PDB entry 9FZY | electron microscopy, 2.71 A resolution | chains B and C of the 6 polymer chains in the assembly

# Chain B (and C)
Protein: Carbon monoxide dehydrogenase/acetyl-CoA synthase beta subunit
Organism: Clostridium autoethanogenum DSM 10061
Notes: EC 1.2.7.4; chain C of this document is another copy of the same molecule, construct and numbering; everything in this record applies to it too
Chain sequence (630 residues; row label = number of the first residue in the row):
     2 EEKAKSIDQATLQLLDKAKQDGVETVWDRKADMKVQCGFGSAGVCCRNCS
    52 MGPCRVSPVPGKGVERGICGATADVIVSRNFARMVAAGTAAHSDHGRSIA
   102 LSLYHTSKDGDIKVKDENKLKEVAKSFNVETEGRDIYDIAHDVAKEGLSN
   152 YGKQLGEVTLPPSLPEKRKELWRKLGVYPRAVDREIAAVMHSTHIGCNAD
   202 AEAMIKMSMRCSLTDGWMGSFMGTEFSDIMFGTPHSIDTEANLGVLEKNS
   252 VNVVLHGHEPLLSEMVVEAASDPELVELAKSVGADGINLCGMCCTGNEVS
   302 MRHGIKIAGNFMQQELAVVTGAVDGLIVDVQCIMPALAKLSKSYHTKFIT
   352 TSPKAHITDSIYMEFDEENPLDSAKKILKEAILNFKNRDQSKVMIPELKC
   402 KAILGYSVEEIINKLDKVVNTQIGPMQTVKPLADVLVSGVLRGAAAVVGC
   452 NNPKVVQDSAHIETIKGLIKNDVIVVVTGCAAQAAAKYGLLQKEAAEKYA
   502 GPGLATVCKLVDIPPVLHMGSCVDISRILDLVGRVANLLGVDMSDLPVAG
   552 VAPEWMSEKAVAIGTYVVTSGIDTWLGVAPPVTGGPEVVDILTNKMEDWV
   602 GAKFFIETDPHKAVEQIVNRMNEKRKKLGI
Disordered / not traced: 2-3
Bound ions: 4Fe-4S cluster Fe site 1: Cys-38, Cys-46 (shared with Cys-38(C), Cys-46(C) of chain C); 4Fe-4S cluster Fe site 2: Cys-47, Cys-50, Cys-55, Cys-70; Fe(3)-Ni(1)-S(4) cluster Fe: His-259, Cys-295, Cys-333, Cys-451, Cys-481, Cys-523
Small-molecule neighbours:
  - Fe(3)-Ni(1)-S(4) cluster (RQM): His-259, Cys-294, Cys-295, Phe-312, Cys-333, Gly-450, Cys-451, Gly-480, Cys-481, Cys-523, Met-557, Ser-558, Lys-560
  - 4Fe-4S cluster (SF4), molecule 1: Cys-38, Phe-40, Gly-41, Cys-46, Arg-48, Arg-56
  - 4Fe-4S cluster (SF4), molecule 2: Cys-47, Arg-48, Asn-49, Cys-50, Met-52, Gly-53, Cys-55, Gly-68, Ile-69, Cys-70, Ala-72, Ile-77, Arg-80, Ile-196

# Interface between chain B and chain C
Pairs across the interface (171):
  Glu-25(B) / Arg-67(C)
  Val-27(B) / Ile-69(C)  hydrophobic
  Arg-30(B) / Gly-68(C)  hydrogen bond (side chain-backbone)
  Arg-30(B) / Ile-69(C)  hydrogen bond (side chain-backbone)
  Arg-30(B) / Cys-70(C)
  Arg-30(B) / Gly-71(C)
  Lys-31(B) / Ile-69(C)
  Asp-33(B) / Val-65(C)
  Met-34(B) / Cys-55(C)  hydrophobic
  Met-34(B) / Arg-56(C)
  Met-34(B) / Val-65(C)  hydrophobic
  Met-34(B) / Arg-67(C)
  Met-34(B) / Gly-68(C)
  Val-36(B) / Arg-56(C)
  Gln-37(B) / Met-52(C)  hydrogen bond (side chain-backbone)
  Gln-37(B) / Gly-53(C)
  Gln-37(B) / Pro-54(C)  hydrogen bond (side chain-backbone)
  Gln-37(B) / Ile-69(C)
  Cys-38(B) / Pro-54(C)
  Cys-38(B) / Arg-56(C)
  Gly-41(B) / Arg-48(C)
  Gly-41(B) / Pro-54(C)
  Ser-42(B) / Pro-54(C)
  Cys-46(B) / Arg-48(C)  hydrogen bond
  Arg-48(B) / Gly-41(C)
  Arg-48(B) / Cys-46(C)  hydrogen bond
  Arg-48(B) / Arg-48(C)
  Asn-49(B) / Glu-559(C)
  Cys-50(B) / Met-557(C)
  Ser-51(B) / Asn-453(C)  hydrogen bond (backbone-side chain)
  Ser-51(B) / Lys-455(C)  hydrogen bond (backbone-side chain)
  Ser-51(B) / Trp-556(C)  hydrogen bond (side chain-backbone)
  Ser-51(B) / Met-557(C)  hydrogen bond (backbone-backbone)
  Met-52(B) / Gln-37(C)  hydrogen bond (backbone-side chain)
  Met-52(B) / Phe-312(C)  hydrophobic
  Met-52(B) / Asn-453(C)
  Met-52(B) / Pro-454(C)
  Met-52(B) / Lys-455(C)
  Met-52(B) / Met-557(C)  hydrophobic
  Gly-53(B) / Gln-37(C)
  Gly-53(B) / Lys-455(C)  hydrogen bond (backbone-side chain)
  Pro-54(B) / Gln-37(C)  hydrogen bond (backbone-side chain)
  Pro-54(B) / Cys-38(C)
  Pro-54(B) / Gly-41(C)
  Pro-54(B) / Ser-42(C)
  Cys-55(B) / Met-34(C)  hydrophobic
  Arg-56(B) / Met-34(C)
  Arg-56(B) / Val-36(C)
  Arg-56(B) / Cys-38(C)
  Val-65(B) / Asp-33(C)
  Val-65(B) / Met-34(C)  hydrophobic
  Arg-67(B) / Met-34(C)
  Arg-67(B) / Lys-340(C)
  Gly-68(B) / Arg-30(C)  hydrogen bond (backbone-side chain)
  Gly-68(B) / Met-34(C)
  Ile-69(B) / Val-27(C)  hydrophobic
  Ile-69(B) / Arg-30(C)  hydrogen bond (backbone-side chain)
  Ile-69(B) / Lys-31(C)
  Ile-69(B) / Gln-37(C)
  Cys-70(B) / Arg-30(C)
  Cys-70(B) / Met-335(C)
  Cys-70(B) / Pro-336(C)
  Cys-70(B) / Ala-337(C)
  Gly-71(B) / Arg-30(C)
  Gly-71(B) / Pro-336(C)
  Gly-71(B) / Ala-337(C)
  Ala-72(B) / Pro-336(C)
  Arg-84(B) / Ala-88(C)
  Arg-84(B) / Glu-559(C)  salt bridge
  Ala-88(B) / Arg-84(C)
  Ala-88(B) / Met-191(C)  hydrophobic
  Ala-91(B) / Ala-188(C)
  Ala-91(B) / Met-191(C)  hydrophobic
  Ala-91(B) / His-192(C)
  Ala-92(B) / His-192(C)
  Asp-95(B) / Arg-185(C)  salt bridge
  Asp-95(B) / His-192(C)  salt bridge
  Arg-98(B) / Gln-155(C)  hydrogen bond
  Arg-98(B) / Arg-185(C)
  Arg-98(B) / Ala-188(C)
  Leu-102(B) / Leu-156(C)  hydrophobic
  Tyr-105(B) / Leu-156(C)
  Leu-149(B) / Gln-155(C)
  Gly-153(B) / Gly-153(C)
  Gln-155(B) / Arg-98(C)  hydrogen bond
  Gln-155(B) / Leu-149(C)
  Gln-155(B) / Asp-184(C)
  Leu-156(B) / Leu-102(C)  hydrophobic
  Leu-156(B) / Tyr-105(C)
  Asp-184(B) / Gln-155(C)
  Asp-184(B) / Asp-184(C)
  Asp-184(B) / Ala-188(C)
  Arg-185(B) / Asp-95(C)  salt bridge
  Arg-185(B) / Arg-98(C)
  Ala-188(B) / Ala-91(C)
  Ala-188(B) / Arg-98(C)
  Ala-188(B) / Asp-184(C)
  Met-191(B) / Ala-88(C)  hydrophobic
  Met-191(B) / Ala-91(C)  hydrophobic
  Met-191(B) / Met-191(C)  hydrophobic
  His-192(B) / Ala-91(C)
  His-192(B) / Ala-92(C)
  His-192(B) / Asp-95(C)  salt bridge
  His-192(B) / Gln-332(C)  hydrogen bond
  His-192(B) / Lys-355(C)
  Ser-193(B) / Lys-355(C)  hydrogen bond (side chain-backbone)
  His-195(B) / Ser-558(C)
  His-195(B) / Glu-559(C)
  His-195(B) / Lys-560(C)  hydrogen bond (side chain-backbone)
  Ile-196(B) / Cys-333(C)  hydrogen bond (backbone-backbone)
  Ile-196(B) / Met-557(C)  hydrophobic
  Gly-197(B) / Gln-332(C)  hydrogen bond (backbone-backbone)
  Gly-197(B) / Cys-333(C)  hydrogen bond (backbone-backbone)
  Gly-197(B) / Ile-334(C)  hydrogen bond (backbone-backbone)
  Cys-198(B) / Gln-332(C)
  Cys-198(B) / Ala-356(C)
  Cys-198(B) / Ile-358(C)
  Asn-199(B) / Lys-355(C)
  Asn-199(B) / Ala-356(C)
  Asn-199(B) / His-357(C)  hydrogen bond (side chain-backbone)
  Ala-200(B) / Pro-336(C)  hydrophobic
  Ala-200(B) / His-357(C)  hydrogen bond (backbone-backbone)
  Ala-200(B) / Ile-358(C)
  Ala-200(B) / Thr-359(C)  hydrogen bond (backbone-side chain)
  Asp-201(B) / His-357(C)
  Asp-201(B) / Thr-359(C)  hydrogen bond
  Ala-204(B) / His-357(C)
  Phe-312(B) / Met-52(C)  hydrophobic
  Gln-332(B) / His-192(C)  hydrogen bond
  Gln-332(B) / Gly-197(C)  hydrogen bond (backbone-backbone)
  Gln-332(B) / Cys-198(C)
  Cys-333(B) / Ile-196(C)  hydrogen bond (backbone-backbone)
  Cys-333(B) / Gly-197(C)  hydrogen bond (backbone-backbone)
  Ile-334(B) / Gly-197(C)  hydrogen bond (backbone-backbone)
  Met-335(B) / Cys-70(C)
  Pro-336(B) / Cys-70(C)
  Pro-336(B) / Gly-71(C)
  Pro-336(B) / Ala-72(C)
  Pro-336(B) / Ala-200(C)  hydrophobic
  Ala-337(B) / Cys-70(C)
  Ala-337(B) / Gly-71(C)
  Lys-340(B) / Arg-67(C)
  Lys-355(B) / His-192(C)
  Lys-355(B) / Ser-193(C)  hydrogen bond (backbone-side chain)
  Lys-355(B) / Asn-199(C)
  Ala-356(B) / Cys-198(C)
  Ala-356(B) / Asn-199(C)
  His-357(B) / Asn-199(C)  hydrogen bond (backbone-side chain)
  His-357(B) / Ala-200(C)  hydrogen bond (backbone-backbone)
  His-357(B) / Asp-201(C)  hydrogen bond (backbone-backbone)
  His-357(B) / Ala-204(C)
  Ile-358(B) / Cys-198(C)
  Ile-358(B) / Ala-200(C)
  Thr-359(B) / Ala-200(C)  hydrogen bond (side chain-backbone)
  Thr-359(B) / Asp-201(C)  hydrogen bond
  Asn-453(B) / Ser-51(C)  hydrogen bond (side chain-backbone)
  Asn-453(B) / Met-52(C)
  Pro-454(B) / Met-52(C)
  Lys-455(B) / Ser-51(C)  hydrogen bond (side chain-backbone)
  Lys-455(B) / Met-52(C)
  Lys-455(B) / Gly-53(C)  hydrogen bond (side chain-backbone)
  Trp-556(B) / Ser-51(C)  hydrogen bond (backbone-side chain)
  Met-557(B) / Cys-50(C)
  Met-557(B) / Ser-51(C)  hydrogen bond (backbone-backbone)
  Met-557(B) / Met-52(C)  hydrophobic
  Met-557(B) / Ile-196(C)  hydrophobic
  Ser-558(B) / His-195(C)
  Glu-559(B) / Asn-49(C)
  Glu-559(B) / Arg-84(C)  salt bridge
  Glu-559(B) / His-195(C)
  Lys-560(B) / His-195(C)  hydrogen bond (backbone-side chain)
Also at the interface, not in a pair above, chain B (82 interface residues in all): Asn-81, Ala-87, Tyr-152, Ile-187, Ala-202, Val-331, Val-579
Also at the interface, not in a pair above, chain C (83 interface residues in all): Glu-25, Asn-81, Ala-87, Tyr-152, Ile-187, Ala-202, Met-208, Val-331, Val-579

# In short
82 residues of chain B and 83 residues of chain C are in contact, with 45 hydrogen bonds and 6 salt bridges.
Polar contacts include Arg-84(B)/Glu-559(C), Asp-95(B)/Arg-185(C) and Asp-95(B)/His-192(C). Bound to chain B:
4Fe-4S cluster and Fe(3)-Ni(1)-S(4) cluster.
Both chains are Carbon monoxide dehydrogenase/acetyl-CoA synthase beta subunit (Clostridium autoethanogenum
DSM 10061). Entry 9FZY (Structure of carbon monoxide dehydrogenase/acetyl-CoA synthase (CODH/ACS) in complex
with corrinoid iron-sulfur protein (CoFeSP) from Clostridium ...) was determined by electron microscopy (same
publication as 9FZZ, 9G00, 9G01, 9G02, 9G03 and 9G7I).
